Entry 4ELX (X-ray diffraction, 2.19 A resolution); this record covers chains A and F of the 6 polymer chains in the assembly.

== Chain A (and F) ==
Protein: 1,4-Dihydroxy-2-naphthoyl-CoA synthase
Organism: Escherichia coli
Notes: EC 4.1.3.36; chain F of this document is another copy of the same molecule, construct and numbering; everything in this record applies to it too
Reference sequence: P0ABU0 (MENB_ECOLI); residue numbers follow UniProt; this construct covers 1-285
Chain sequence (285 residues; each row starts with the number of its first residue):
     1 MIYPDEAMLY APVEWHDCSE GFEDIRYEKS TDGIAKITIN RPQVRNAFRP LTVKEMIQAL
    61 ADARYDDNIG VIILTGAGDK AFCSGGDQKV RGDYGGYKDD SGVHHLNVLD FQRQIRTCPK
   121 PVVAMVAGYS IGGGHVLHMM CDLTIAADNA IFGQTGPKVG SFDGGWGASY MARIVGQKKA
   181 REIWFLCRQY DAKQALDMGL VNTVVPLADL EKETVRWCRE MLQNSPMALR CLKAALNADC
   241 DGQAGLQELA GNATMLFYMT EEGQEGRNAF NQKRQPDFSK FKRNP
Unresolved in the structure: 1-3, 90-103 (chain F: 1-3, 89-102, 270-273)
UniProt features mapped onto this chain:
  - binding site (substrate): Arg45, Ser84 to Lys89, Tyr97, Tyr129 to Gly133, Thr155, Ser161, Tyr258, Lys273
  - binding site (hydrogencarbonate): Gln154 to Gly156
  - site (Important for catalysis): Tyr97, Tyr258
  - mutagenesis: Lys89 (K89A: Strongly decreases affinity for substrate and DHNA-CoA synthase activity), Arg91 (R91A: Loss of DHNA-CoA synthase activity), Tyr97 (Y97F: Loss of DHNA-CoA synthase activity), Gln154 (Q154A: Reduces the specific DHNA-CoA synthase activity by 15-fold, whereas its affinity for hydrogencarbonate is reduced by 36-fold), Gly156 (G156D: Loss of DHNA-CoA synthase activity), Trp184 (W184F: Reduces the specific DHNA-CoA synthase activity by 530-fold, whereas its affinity for hydrogencarbonate is reduced by 20-fold), Arg267 (R267A: Strongly decreases affinity for substrate and DHNA-CoA synthase activity), Phe270 (F270A: Strongly decreases affinity for substrate and DHNA-CoA synthase activity), Lys273 (K273A: Impairs protein folding)

== Chain A / chain F interface ==
Contacting residue pairs (79):
  Arg64(A) - His104(F)  hydrogen bond
  Arg64(A) - Asp110(F)  salt bridge
  Tyr65(A) - His104(F)
  His104(A) - Arg64(F)  hydrogen bond
  His104(A) - Tyr65(F)  hydrogen bond
  Leu109(A) - Gln247(F)  hydrogen bond (backbone-side chain)
  Asp110(A) - Arg64(F)  salt bridge
  Gln112(A) - Gln247(F)  hydrogen bond
  Arg113(A) - Gln247(F)  hydrogen bond
  Arg116(A) - Gln243(F)
  Thr117(A) - Arg113(F)
  Pro157(A) - Phe278(F)
  Lys158(A) - Pro276(F)
  Lys158(A) - Phe278(F)
  Val159(A) - Gly266(F)
  Val159(A) - Arg267(F)
  Gly160(A) - Phe257(F)
  Gly160(A) - Gly263(F)
  Gly160(A) - Gly266(F)
  Gly160(A) - Phe278(F)
  Ser161(A) - Phe257(F)
  Phe162(A) - Ala253(F)  hydrophobic
  Phe162(A) - Thr254(F)  hydrogen bond (backbone-side chain)
  Phe162(A) - Phe257(F)  hydrophobic
  Gly164(A) - Ala250(F)
  Gly165(A) - Leu246(F)
  Gly165(A) - Gln247(F)
  Gly165(A) - Ala250(F)
  Trp166(A) - Gln243(F)
  Trp166(A) - Ala244(F)  hydrophobic
  Trp166(A) - Gln247(F)
  Ser169(A) - Gln243(F)  hydrogen bond (backbone-side chain)
  Ser169(A) - Leu246(F)
  Tyr170(A) - Gln243(F)
  Arg173(A) - Gln243(F)
  Cys240(A) - Gly242(F)
  Cys240(A) - Gln243(F)  hydrogen bond (backbone-backbone)
  Asp241(A) - Asp241(F)
  Asp241(A) - Gly242(F)
  Asp241(A) - Gln243(F)
  Asp241(A) - Ala244(F)
  Gly242(A) - Cys240(F)
  Gly242(A) - Gly242(F)
  Gln243(A) - Arg116(F)  hydrogen bond
  Gln243(A) - Trp166(F)
  Gln243(A) - Ser169(F)  hydrogen bond (side chain-backbone)
  Gln243(A) - Tyr170(F)
  Gln243(A) - Arg173(F)
  Gln243(A) - Cys240(F)  hydrogen bond (backbone-backbone)
  Gln243(A) - Asp241(F)
  Ala244(A) - Arg113(F)  hydrogen bond (backbone-side chain)
  Ala244(A) - Trp166(F)  hydrophobic
  Ala244(A) - Asp241(F)
  Ala244(A) - Ala244(F)  hydrophobic
  Leu246(A) - Gly165(F)
  Gln247(A) - Leu109(F)  hydrogen bond (side chain-backbone)
  Gln247(A) - Gln112(F)  hydrogen bond
  Gln247(A) - Arg113(F)  hydrogen bond
  Gln247(A) - Gly165(F)
  Gln247(A) - Trp166(F)
  Glu248(A) - Arg113(F)
  Ala250(A) - Gly164(F)
  Ala250(A) - Gly165(F)
  Gly251(A) - Leu106(F)
  Gly251(A) - Leu109(F)
  Ala253(A) - Phe162(F)  hydrophobic
  Thr254(A) - Phe162(F)  hydrogen bond (side chain-backbone)
  Met255(A) - Leu106(F)  hydrophobic
  Phe257(A) - Gly160(F)
  Phe257(A) - Ser161(F)
  Phe257(A) - Phe162(F)  hydrophobic
  Gly263(A) - Gly160(F)
  Gly266(A) - Val159(F)
  Phe270(A) - Gln88(F)
  Pro276(A) - Lys158(F)
  Phe278(A) - Pro157(F)
  Phe278(A) - Lys158(F)
  Phe278(A) - Val159(F)
  Phe278(A) - Gly160(F)
Other interface residues (no listed pair), chain A (45 interface residues in all): Gln88, Leu106, Asp163, Gly245, Glu262
Other interface residues (no listed pair), chain F (42 interface residues in all): Thr117, Gly251, Met255, Glu262

== Summary ==
Chain A and chain F form an interface of 45 and 42 residues respectively, with 17 hydrogen bonds and 2 salt
bridges. Polar pairs include Arg64(A)-Asp110(F), Arg64(A)-His104(F) and His104(A)-Tyr65(F).
Both chains are 1,4-Dihydroxy-2-naphthoyl-CoA synthase (Escherichia coli). Entry 4ELX (Structure of apo
E.coli. 1,4-dihydroxy-2- naphthoyl CoA synthases with Cl) was determined by X-ray diffraction together with
4EML, 4ELS and 4ELW from the same study.
